PDB entry 9G24 | electron microscopy, 3.50 A resolution | chains B and T of the 17 polymer chains in the assembly

# Chain B
Name: DNA-directed RNA polymerase I subunit RPA135
From: Saccharomyces cerevisiae
Notes: EC 2.7.7.6
Reference sequence: P22138 (RPA2_YEAST); residues 1-1203 here = UniProt positions 1-1203
Amino-acid sequence (1203 residues; each row starts with the number of its first residue):
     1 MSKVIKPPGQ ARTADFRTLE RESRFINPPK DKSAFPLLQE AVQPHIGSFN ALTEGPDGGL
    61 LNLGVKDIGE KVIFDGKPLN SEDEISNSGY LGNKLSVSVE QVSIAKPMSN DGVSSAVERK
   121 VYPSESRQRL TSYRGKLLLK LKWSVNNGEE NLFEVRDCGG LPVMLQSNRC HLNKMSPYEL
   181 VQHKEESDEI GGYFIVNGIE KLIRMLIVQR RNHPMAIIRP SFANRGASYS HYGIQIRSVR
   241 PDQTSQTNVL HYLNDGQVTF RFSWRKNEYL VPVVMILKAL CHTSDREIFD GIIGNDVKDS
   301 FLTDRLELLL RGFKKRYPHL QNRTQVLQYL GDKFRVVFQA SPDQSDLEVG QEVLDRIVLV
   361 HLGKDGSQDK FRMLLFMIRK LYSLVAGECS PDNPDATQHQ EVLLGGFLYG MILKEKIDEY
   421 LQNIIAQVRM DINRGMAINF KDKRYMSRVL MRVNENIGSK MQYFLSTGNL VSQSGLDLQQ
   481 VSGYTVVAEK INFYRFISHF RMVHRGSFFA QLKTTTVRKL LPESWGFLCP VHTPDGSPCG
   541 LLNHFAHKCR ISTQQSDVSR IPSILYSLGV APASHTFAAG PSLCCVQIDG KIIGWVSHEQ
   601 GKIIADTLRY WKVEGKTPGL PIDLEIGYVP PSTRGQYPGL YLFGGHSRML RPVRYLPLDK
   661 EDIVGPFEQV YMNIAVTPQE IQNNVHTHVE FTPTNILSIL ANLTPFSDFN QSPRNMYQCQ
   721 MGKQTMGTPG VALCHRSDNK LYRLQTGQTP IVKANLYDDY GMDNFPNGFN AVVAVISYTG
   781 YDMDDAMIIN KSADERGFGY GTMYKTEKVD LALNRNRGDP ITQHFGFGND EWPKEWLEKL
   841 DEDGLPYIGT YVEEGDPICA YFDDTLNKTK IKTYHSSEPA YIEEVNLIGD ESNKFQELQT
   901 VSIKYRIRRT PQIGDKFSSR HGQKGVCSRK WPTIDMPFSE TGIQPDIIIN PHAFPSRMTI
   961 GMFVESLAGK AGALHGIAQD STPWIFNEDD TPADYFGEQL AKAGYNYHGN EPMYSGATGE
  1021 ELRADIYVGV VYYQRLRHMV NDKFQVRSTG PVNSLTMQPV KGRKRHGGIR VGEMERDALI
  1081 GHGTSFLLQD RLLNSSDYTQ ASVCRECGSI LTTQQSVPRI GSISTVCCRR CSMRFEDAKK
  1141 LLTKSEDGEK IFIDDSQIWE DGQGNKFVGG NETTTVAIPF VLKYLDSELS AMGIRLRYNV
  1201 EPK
Not modelled in the structure: 1-10, 79-87, 1139-1154
Curated features (UniProtKB/Swiss-Prot):
  - zinc finger: Cys1104 to Cys1131 (C4-type)
  - modified residue: Ser2 (N-acetylserine), Ser81 (Phosphoserine), Ser1156 (Phosphoserine)
Ion coordination: Zn2+: Cys1104, Cys1107, Cys1128, Cys1131
Residues lining bound ligands: AMP-CPP (APC; diphosphomethylphosphonic acid adenosyl ester): Arg714, Ser956, Arg957
Reported in the primary citation:
  - binding site for AMP-CPP: Arg714, Arg957

# Chain T
Molecule: Template DNA
Sequence (38 nucleotides; each row starts with the number of its first residue):
     1 CTACCGATAA GCAGATXCTC TCGATTGCGT ATGAAATC
Not modelled in the structure: 35-38
Modified / non-standard residues: 3DR (1',2'-dideoxyribofuranose-5'-phosphate) at position 17

# Chain B / chain T interface
Residue-residue contacts (19; chain B residue first):
  Arg434(B) - DA31(T)  salt bridge to the phosphate
  Arg434(B) - DT32(T)  salt bridge to the phosphate
  Lys460(B) - DC28(T)  phosphate contact
  Lys513(B) - DT16(T)  base contact
  Asn739(B) - DG23(T)  phosphate contact
  Asp1042(B) - DT21(T)  phosphate contact
  Asp1042(B) - DC22(T)  phosphate contact
  Gln1045(B) - DC20(T)  phosphate contact
  Gln1045(B) - DT21(T)  phosphate contact
  Lys1061(B) - DT21(T)  phosphate contact
  Gly1062(B) - DT21(T)  phosphate contact
  Arg1063(B) - DT21(T)  hydrogen bond to the phosphate
  Arg1063(B) - DC22(T)  salt bridge to the phosphate
  Lys1064(B) - DC22(T)  phosphate contact
  Lys1064(B) - DG23(T)  salt bridge to the phosphate
  Arg1070(B) - DT19(T)  salt bridge to the phosphate
  Arg1070(B) - DC20(T)  phosphate contact
  Glu1073(B) - DC18(T)  phosphate contact
  Met1074(B) - DC18(T)  sugar contact
Interface residues without a listed pair, chain B (20 interface residues in all): Asn197, Ile199, Met430, Tyr463, Ser466, Ile1069, Gly1072
Interface residues without a listed pair, chain T (13 interface residues in all): DA24, DT25, DT26

# Summary
Chain B and chain T form an interface of 20 and 13 residues respectively; the contacts include 1 hydrogen bond
and 5 salt bridges. Polar pairs include Arg1063(B)-DT21(T), Arg434(B)-DA31(T) and Arg434(B)-DT32(T). Bound to
chain B: AMP-CPP. From the paper: a binding site for AMP-CPP at Arg714(B) and Arg957(B).
Here chain B is DNA-directed RNA polymerase I subunit RPA135 (Saccharomyces cerevisiae) and chain T is
Template DNA. Entry 9G24 (Yeast RNA polymerase I elongation complex stalled by an apurinic site bound to
nucleotide analog AMPCPP ...) was determined by electron microscopy together with 9G1V, 9G1X, 9G23, 9G26,
9G27, 9G29, 9G2B and 9G2C from the same study.
